PDB entry 4MI4 | X-ray diffraction, 1.85 A resolution | chains B and C of the 3 polymer chains in the assembly

[Chain B (and C)]
Name: Spermidine n1-acetyltransferase
From: Vibrio cholerae O1 biovar El tor
Notes: chain C of this document is another copy of the same molecule, construct and numbering; everything in this record applies to it too
Reference sequence: Q9KL03 (Q9KL03_VIBCH); residue numbers follow UniProt; this construct covers 1-173
Amino-acid sequence (197 residues; row label = number of the first residue in the row; numbers below 1 keep their minus sign (Met-23 is residue -23)):
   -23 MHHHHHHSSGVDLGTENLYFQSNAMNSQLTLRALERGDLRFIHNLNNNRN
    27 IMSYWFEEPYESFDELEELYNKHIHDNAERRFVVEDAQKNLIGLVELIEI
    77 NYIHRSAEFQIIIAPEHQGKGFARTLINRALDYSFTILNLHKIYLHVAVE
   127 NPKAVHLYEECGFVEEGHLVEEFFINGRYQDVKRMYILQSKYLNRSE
Unresolved in the structure: -23 to 2, 171-173 (chain C: -23 to 3)
Construct notes: expression tag (-23 to 0)
UniProt features mapped onto this chain:
  - active site: Tyr134 (Proton donor)
  - binding site (spermine): Met28, Glu33, Glu41, His49 to Asp52, Glu84 to Gln86
  - binding site (Mg(2+)): Glu33, Glu75
  - binding site (spermidine): Glu33, Glu41
  - binding site (acetyl-CoA): Ile87 to Ile89, Gln94 to Arg100, Asn127 to Glu136
  - site: Glu84 (Could be important for selectivity toward long polyamines)
Small-molecule neighbours:
  - spermine (SPM), molecule 1: Asn22, Met28, Glu33, Glu34, Tyr36, Glu37, Glu41, Tyr78
  - spermine (SPM), molecule 2: His49, Ile50, His51, Asp52, Glu55, Arg56
From the paper describing this entry:
  - binding site for spermine: Asn22, Met28, Glu33, Glu34, Glu37, Glu41, His49, Ile50, Asp52, Glu55, Glu72
  - allosteric site: Phe17 to Arg57, Leu70, Glu72, Ile88
  - specificity-determining residues: Glu33, Glu75, Glu84 (proposed by the authors, not directly observed)
  - catalytic residues: Tyr134 (citing earlier work)

[Chain B / chain C interface]
Pairs across the interface (32):
  His19(B) - Glu11(C)  salt bridge
  Arg25(B) - Asp108(C)  salt bridge
  Arg25(B) - Thr112(C)  hydrogen bond
  Arg25(B) - Ile113(C)
  Glu34(B) - Arg56(C)  salt bridge
  Glu34(B) - Tyr109(C)  hydrogen bond
  Glu34(B) - Leu114(C)
  Pro35(B) - Ile113(C)
  Tyr36(B) - Ala9(C)
  Tyr36(B) - Leu10(C)
  Tyr36(B) - Arg56(C)
  Tyr36(B) - Arg57(C)  hydrogen bond (side chain-backbone)
  Tyr36(B) - Phe58(C)  hydrophobic
  Tyr36(B) - Tyr109(C)
  Ser38(B) - Leu10(C)
  Ser38(B) - Glu11(C)
  Ser38(B) - Tyr46(C)
  Phe39(B) - Glu11(C)  hydrogen bond (backbone-side chain)
  Asp40(B) - Arg12(C)  salt bridge
  Asp40(B) - Tyr46(C)  hydrogen bond
  Asp40(B) - Ile50(C)
  Glu41(B) - Ile50(C)
  Glu41(B) - His51(C)
  Glu44(B) - Ile50(C)
  Glu44(B) - His51(C)  salt bridge
  Phe150(B) - Phe111(C)
  Phe150(B) - Thr112(C)
  Phe150(B) - Asn115(C)
  Phe150(B) - Gln165(C)
  Asn152(B) - Thr112(C)  hydrogen bond (backbone-backbone)
  Gly153(B) - Thr112(C)  hydrogen bond (backbone-backbone)
  Tyr155(B) - Asn115(C)  hydrogen bond
Other interface residues (no listed pair), chain B (18 interface residues in all): Asn23, Glu37, Leu45, Ile151
Other interface residues (no listed pair), chain C (19 interface residues in all): Leu169

[Summary]
18 residues of chain B and 19 residues of chain C are in contact; the contacts include 8 hydrogen bonds and 5
salt bridges. Polar pairs include His19(B)-Glu11(C), Arg25(B)-Asp108(C) and Glu34(B)-Arg56(C). Ligands of
chain B: spermine. The paper reports the catalytic residue Tyr134(B); a binding site for spermine at Asn22(B),
Met28(B) and Glu33(B) among others.
Chain B and chain C are both Spermidine n1-acetyltransferase (Vibrio cholerae O1 biovar El tor); the
structure, Crystal structure of spermidine N-acetyltransferase from Vibrio cholerae in complex with spermine,
was determined by X-ray diffraction (same publication as 4R57, 4R87, 4NCZ, 4MHD and 4JJX).
